PDB entry 6ZIY | electron microscopy, 4.25 A resolution (low resolution: residue-level contacts below are approximate; hydrogen-bond / salt-bridge calls are withheld) | chains A and H of the 15 polymer chains in the assembly

Chain A:
Name: NADH-quinone oxidoreductase subunit 7
From: Thermus thermophilus
Notes: EC 7.1.1.-
Reference sequence: Q56217 (NQO7_THET8); residues 1-119 here = UniProt positions 1-119
Chain sequence (119 residues; row label = number of the first residue in the row):
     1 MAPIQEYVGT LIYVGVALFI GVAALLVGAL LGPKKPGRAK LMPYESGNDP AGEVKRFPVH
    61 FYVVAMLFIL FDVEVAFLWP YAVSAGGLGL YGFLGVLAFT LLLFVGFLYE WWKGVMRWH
Unresolved in the structure: 118-119

Chain H:
Name: NADH-quinone oxidoreductase subunit 8
From: Thermus thermophilus
Notes: EC 7.1.1.-
Reference sequence: Q60019 (NQO8_THET8); residues 1-365 here = UniProt positions 1-365
Chain sequence (365 residues; numbered 1 to 365; the number before each row is that of its first residue):
     1 MTWSYPVDPY WMVALKALLV VVGLLTAFAF MTLIERRLLA RFQVRMGPNR VGPFGLLQPL
    61 ADAIKSIFKE DIVVAQADRF LFVLAPLISV VFALLAFGLI PFGPPGSFFG YQPWVINLDL
   121 GILYLFAVSE LAVYGIFLSG WASGSKYSLL GSLRSSASLI SYELGLGLAL LAPVLLVGSL
   181 NLNDIVNWQK EHGWLFLYAF PAFLVYLIAS MAEAARTPFD LPEAEQELVG GYHTEYSSIK
   241 WALFQMAEYI HFITASALIP TLFLGGWTMP VLEVPYLWMF LKIAFFLFFF IWIRATWFRL
   301 RYDQLLRFGW GFLFPLALLW FLVTALVVAL DLPRTYLLYL SALSFLVLLG AVLYTPKPAR
   361 KGGGA
Unresolved in the structure: 1, 355-365

Interface between chain A and chain H:
Pairs across the interface - 95 pairs, chain A then chain H:
  M1(A) - W3(H)
  A2(A) - W3(H)
  A2(A) - D119(H)
  P3(A) - T2(H)
  P3(A) - D119(H)
  Q5(A) - Y10(H)
  E6(A) - T2(H)
  E6(A) - V7(H)
  E6(A) - N117(H)
  Y7(A) - L118(H)
  Y7(A) - D119(H)
  Y7(A) - L120(H)
  V8(A) - Y10(H)
  G9(A) - V13(H)
  G9(A) - I116(H)
  T10(A) - I116(H)
  T10(A) - L118(H)
  I12(A) - Y10(H)
  Y13(A) - A17(H)
  Y13(A) - V21(H)
  Y13(A) - L94(H)
  Y13(A) - L95(H)
  Y13(A) - A96(H)
  Y13(A) - G98(H)
  V14(A) - L95(H)
  V16(A) - A17(H)
  V16(A) - L18(H)
  A17(A) - L95(H)
  I20(A) - L18(H)
  I20(A) - V21(H)
  V22(A) - L87(H)
  L25(A) - K240(H)
  G28(A) - I67(H)
  G28(A) - D71(H)
  G28(A) - I239(H)
  A29(A) - D71(H)
  L31(A) - F68(H)
  L31(A) - K69(H)
  G32(A) - K69(H)
  K34(A) - D71(H)
  K35(A) - E70(H)
  K40(A) - E70(H)
  L41(A) - V74(H)
  L41(A) - A75(H)
  L41(A) - Q76(H)
  P43(A) - Q76(H)
  P43(A) - S145(H)
  P43(A) - E235(H)
  Y44(A) - V229(H)
  Y44(A) - T234(H)
  Y44(A) - E235(H)
  E45(A) - Y147(H)
  P50(A) - S145(H)
  P50(A) - Y147(H)
  E53(A) - K146(H)
  V54(A) - K146(H)
  F57(A) - L149(H)
  F57(A) - L150(H)
  F61(A) - L153(H)
  F61(A) - R154(H)
  V64(A) - A157(H)
  V64(A) - I160(H)
  V64(A) - W310(H)
  L67(A) - W310(H)
  F68(A) - E130(H)
  F68(A) - I160(H)
  F68(A) - L164(H)
  F71(A) - L164(H)
  D72(A) - F126(H)
  D72(A) - E130(H)
  D72(A) - L164(H)
  V75(A) - L164(H)
  V75(A) - L168(H)
  W79(A) - L123(H)
  W79(A) - F126(H)
  W79(A) - L171(H)
  Y81(A) - A329(H)
  A82(A) - V174(H)
  A82(A) - L175(H)
  V83(A) - G178(H)
  V83(A) - L180(H)
  A85(A) - V328(H)
  A85(A) - A329(H)
  G86(A) - D331(H)
  L90(A) - L330(H)
  F93(A) - L322(H)
  F93(A) - A325(H)
  F93(A) - L326(H)
  T100(A) - L318(H)
  F104(A) - L318(H)
  F107(A) - W310(H)
  E110(A) - W310(H)
  W111(A) - W310(H)
  W111(A) - G311(H)
  V115(A) - W310(H)
Other interface residues (no listed pair), chain A (66 interface residues in all): L18, G21, A24, P33, M42, A51, V63, E74, L78, G89, V96, L97, M116
Other interface residues (no listed pair), chain H (77 interface residues in all): A14, V22, L25, V73, V83, V91, F97, Y124, E163, S238, L243, Y302, D303, L306, R307, F314, F321

In short:
Chain A and chain H form an interface of 66 and 77 residues respectively.
Here chain A is NADH-quinone oxidoreductase subunit 7 and chain H is NADH-quinone oxidoreductase subunit 8,
both from Thermus thermophilus. Entry 6ZIY (Respiratory complex I from Thermus thermophilus, NADH dataset,
major state) was determined by electron microscopy together with 6I0D, 6I1P, 6Q8O, 6Q8W, 6Q8X, 6Y11 and 3
further entries from the same study.
